6LP3 - chains C and F of the 6 polymer chains in the assembly; structure by X-ray diffraction, 3.55 A resolution.

Chain C (and F):
Molecule: GTPase-activating protein BEM3
From: Saccharomyces cerevisiae (strain ATCC 204508 / S288c)
Notes: chain F of this document is another copy of the same molecule, construct and numbering; everything in this record applies to it too
UniProtKB: P32873 (BEM3_YEAST); residues 1-99 here = UniProt positions 1-99
Amino-acid sequence (99 residues; row label = number of the first residue in the row):
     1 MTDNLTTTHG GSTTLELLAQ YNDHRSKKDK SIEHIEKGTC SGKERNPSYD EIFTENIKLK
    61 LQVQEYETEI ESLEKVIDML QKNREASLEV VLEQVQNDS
Disordered / not traced: 1-48, 92-99

Chain C / chain F interface:
Contacting residue pairs - 29 pairs, chain C then chain F:
  I52(C) - F53(F)  hydrophobic
  I52(C) - N56(F)  hydrogen bond (backbone-side chain)
  F53(C) - I52(F)  hydrophobic
  E55(C) - N56(F)
  N56(C) - I52(F)  hydrogen bond (side chain-backbone)
  N56(C) - E55(F)
  N56(C) - N56(F)
  L59(C) - L59(F)
  L59(C) - K60(F)
  K60(C) - E55(F)
  K60(C) - L59(F)
  V63(C) - L59(F)  hydrophobic
  V63(C) - V63(F)  hydrophobic
  Y66(C) - V63(F)  hydrophobic
  Y66(C) - Y66(F)  hydrophobic
  Y66(C) - E67(F)  hydrogen bond
  Y66(C) - I70(F)  hydrophobic
  E67(C) - Y66(F)  hydrogen bond
  E69(C) - I70(F)
  I70(C) - Y66(F)
  I70(C) - E69(F)
  I70(C) - I70(F)  hydrophobic
  L73(C) - L73(F)  hydrophobic
  I77(C) - V76(F)  hydrophobic
  L80(C) - L80(F)  hydrophobic
  R84(C) - L80(F)
  R84(C) - N83(F)  hydrogen bond
  R84(C) - R84(F)
  R84(C) - S87(F)
Interface residues without a listed pair, chain C (17 interface residues in all): Q62, V76
Interface residues without a listed pair, chain F (20 interface residues in all): Q62, E74, I77

Summary:
17 residues of chain C face 20 of chain F across their interface; the contacts include 5 hydrogen bonds. Polar
contacts include I52(C)-N56(F), Y66(C)-E67(F) and R84(C)-N83(F).
Both chains are GTPase-activating protein BEM3 (Saccharomyces cerevisiae (strain ATCC 204508 / S288c)). Entry
6LP3 (Structural basis and functional analysis epo1-bem3p complex for bud growth) was determined by X-ray
diffraction.
